PDB entry 2HW8 | X-ray diffraction, 2.10 A resolution | chains B and A

== Chain B ==
Molecule: 36-nt RNA strand
Sequence (36 nucleotides; row label = number of the first residue in the row):
     2 GGGGUGAAGG AGGCUUCGGC CGCGAAACUU CACCCC
Bound ions: K+: U30, U31 (shared with Glu42(A), Thr216(A), Thr217(A) of chain A)

== Chain A ==
Protein: 50S ribosomal protein L1
From: Thermus thermophilus
Reference sequence: P27150 (RL1_THETH); residue numbers follow UniProt; this construct covers 1-228
Amino-acid sequence (228 residues; numbered 1 to 228; the number before each row is that of its first residue):
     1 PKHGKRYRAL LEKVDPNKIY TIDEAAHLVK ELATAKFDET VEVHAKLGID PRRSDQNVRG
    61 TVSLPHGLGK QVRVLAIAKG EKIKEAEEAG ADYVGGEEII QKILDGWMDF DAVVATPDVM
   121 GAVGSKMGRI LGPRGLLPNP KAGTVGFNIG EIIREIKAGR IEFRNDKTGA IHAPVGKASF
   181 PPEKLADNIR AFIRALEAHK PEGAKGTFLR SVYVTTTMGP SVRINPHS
Modified / non-standard residues: Mse120 (selenomethionine; parent Met); Mse127 (selenomethionine; parent Met); Mse218 (selenomethionine; parent Met)
Construct notes: modified residue (120, 218); conflict Mse127 (Leu in P27150)
Bound ions: K+: Glu42, Thr216, Thr217 (shared with U30(B), U31(B) of chain B)
Residues lining bound ligands: 1,4-butanediol (BU1): His66, Ser179, Phe180, Pro181, Lys184

== How chain B and chain A interact ==
Contacting residue pairs (51; chain B residue first):
  G3(B) - Lys2(A)  phosphate contact
  G7(B) - Asp166(A)  hydrogen bond to the base
  G7(B) - Lys167(A)  sugar contact
  A8(B) - Asp166(A)  sugar contact
  A8(B) - His172(A)  hydrogen bond to the base
  A9(B) - His172(A)  sugar contact
  A9(B) - Ala173(A)  sugar contact
  G10(B) - Thr40(A)  hydrogen bond to the phosphate
  G10(B) - Glu42(A)  hydrogen bond to the sugar
  G10(B) - Pro174(A)  sugar contact
  G10(B) - Thr217(A)  hydrogen bond to the sugar
  G10(B) - Mse218(A)  base contact
  G11(B) - Thr40(A)  hydrogen bond to the phosphate
  G11(B) - Lys70(A)  salt bridge to the phosphate
  G11(B) - Thr217(A)  sugar contact
  A12(B) - Phe37(A)  sugar contact
  G13(B) - Lys36(A)  sugar contact
  G13(B) - Phe37(A)  sugar contact
  G13(B) - Mse218(A)  sugar contact
  G14(B) - Ala35(A)  phosphate contact
  G14(B) - Lys36(A)  hydrogen bond to the phosphate
  C15(B) - Gly4(A)  phosphate contact
  C15(B) - Arg6(A)  salt bridge to the phosphate
  U16(B) - Gly4(A)  phosphate contact
  U16(B) - Lys5(A)  hydrogen bond to the phosphate
  A28(B) - Mse218(A)  base contact
  C29(B) - Mse218(A)  base contact
  U30(B) - Lys2(A)  phosphate contact
  U30(B) - His3(A)  salt bridge to the phosphate
  U30(B) - Tyr7(A)  phosphate contact
  U30(B) - Thr216(A)  sugar contact
  U30(B) - Thr217(A)  sugar contact
  U30(B) - Mse218(A)  sugar contact
  U30(B) - Gly219(A)  hydrogen bond to the sugar
  U31(B) - Tyr7(A)  hydrogen bond to the phosphate
  U31(B) - His44(A)  hydrogen bond to the sugar
  U31(B) - Thr215(A)  sugar contact
  U31(B) - Gly219(A)  sugar contact
  U31(B) - Pro220(A)  phosphate contact
  U31(B) - Ser221(A)  hydrogen bond to the phosphate
  C32(B) - His44(A)  sugar contact
  C32(B) - His172(A)  base contact
  C32(B) - Tyr213(A)  phosphate contact
  C32(B) - Ser221(A)  hydrogen bond to the phosphate
  A33(B) - Lys46(A)  hydrogen bond to the sugar
  A33(B) - Thr168(A)  hydrogen bond to the sugar
  A33(B) - Ala170(A)  sugar contact
  A33(B) - Ser211(A)  hydrogen bond to the phosphate
  A33(B) - Tyr213(A)  phosphate contact
  C34(B) - Lys46(A)  sugar contact
  C34(B) - Thr168(A)  sugar contact
Interface residues without a listed pair, chain B (19 interface residues in all): U6
Interface residues without a listed pair, chain A (34 interface residues in all): Arg8, Ala45, Arg164, Lys177

== Overview ==
19 residues of chain B and 34 residues of chain A are in contact, with 16 hydrogen bonds and 3 salt bridges.
Among the polar pairs are G7(B)-Asp166(A), A8(B)-His172(A) and G10(B)-Glu42(A). Bound to chain A:
1,4-butanediol.
Chain B is a 36-nt RNA strand and chain A is 50S ribosomal protein L1 (Thermus thermophilus); the structure,
Structure of ribosomal protein L1-mRNA complex at 2.1 resolution, was determined by X-ray diffraction.
